Entry 5APG (X-ray diffraction, 1.60 A resolution); this record covers chain A.

Chain A:
Protein: TSR3
Source organism: Vulcanisaeta distributa
Notes: EC 2.5.1.-
Reference sequence: E1QU22 (E1QU22_VULDI); residue numbers follow UniProt; this construct covers 1-185
Sequence (185 residues; each row starts with the number of its first residue):
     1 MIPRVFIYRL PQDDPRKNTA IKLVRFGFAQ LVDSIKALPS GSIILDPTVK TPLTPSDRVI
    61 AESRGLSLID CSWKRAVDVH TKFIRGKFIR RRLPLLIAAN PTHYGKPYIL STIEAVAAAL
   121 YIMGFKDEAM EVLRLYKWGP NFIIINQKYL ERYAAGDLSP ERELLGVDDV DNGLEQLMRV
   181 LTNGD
Disordered / not traced: 185
Modified positions: Mse-1, Mse-123, Mse-130, Mse-178 (selenomethionine; parent Met)
Ligand contacts: Se-ADENOSYLSELENOMETHIONINE (EEM; [(3S)-3-amino-4-hydroxy-4-oxo-butyl]-[[(2S,3S,4R,5R)-5-(6-aminopurin-9-yl)-3,4-dihydroxy-oxolan-2-yl]methyl]-methyl-selanium): Lys-17, Asn-18, Thr-19, Leu-45, Asp-46, Pro-47, Leu-68, Ile-69, Asp-70, Cys-71, Ser-72, Trp-73, Ala-76, His-80, Arg-91, Arg-92, Leu-93, Tyr-108, Leu-110, Ser-111, Thr-112, Ile-113, Ala-115
Curated features (UniProtKB/Swiss-Prot):
  - binding site (S-adenosyl-L-methionine): Thr-19, Ile-69, Leu-93, Tyr-108, Thr-112
Reported in the primary citation:
  - binding site for Se-ADENOSYLSELENOMETHIONINE: Thr-19, Leu-45, Pro-47, Ile-69, Trp-73, Ala-76, Leu-93, Tyr-108, Leu-110, Thr-112, Ala-115
  - catalytic residues: Asp-70 (proposed by the authors, not directly observed)
  - binding site for 2-(N-morpholino)-ethanesulfonic acid: Lys-22

In short:
Ligands of chain A: Se-ADENOSYLSELENOMETHIONINE. Curated annotation (UniProt) lists 5
S-adenosyl-L-methionine-binding residues. From the paper: the catalytic residue Asp-70; a binding site for
Se-ADENOSYLSELENOMETHIONINE at Thr-19, Leu-45 and Pro-47 among others.
Chain A is TSR3 (Vulcanisaeta distributa); the structure, Structure of the SAM-dependent rRNA:acp-transferase
Tsr3 from Vulcanisaeta distributa, was determined by X-ray diffraction, deposited together with 5AP8.
